PDB entry 8IYK | electron microscopy, 2.95 A resolution | chains J and f of the 42 polymer chains in the assembly

== Chain J ==
Protein: Tip attachment protein J
Source organism: Escherichia phage lambda
Reference sequence: P03749 (TIPJ_LAMBD); numbering as in UniProt (aligned over 1-1132)
Chain sequence (1132 residues; numbered 1 to 1132; the number before each row is that of its first residue):
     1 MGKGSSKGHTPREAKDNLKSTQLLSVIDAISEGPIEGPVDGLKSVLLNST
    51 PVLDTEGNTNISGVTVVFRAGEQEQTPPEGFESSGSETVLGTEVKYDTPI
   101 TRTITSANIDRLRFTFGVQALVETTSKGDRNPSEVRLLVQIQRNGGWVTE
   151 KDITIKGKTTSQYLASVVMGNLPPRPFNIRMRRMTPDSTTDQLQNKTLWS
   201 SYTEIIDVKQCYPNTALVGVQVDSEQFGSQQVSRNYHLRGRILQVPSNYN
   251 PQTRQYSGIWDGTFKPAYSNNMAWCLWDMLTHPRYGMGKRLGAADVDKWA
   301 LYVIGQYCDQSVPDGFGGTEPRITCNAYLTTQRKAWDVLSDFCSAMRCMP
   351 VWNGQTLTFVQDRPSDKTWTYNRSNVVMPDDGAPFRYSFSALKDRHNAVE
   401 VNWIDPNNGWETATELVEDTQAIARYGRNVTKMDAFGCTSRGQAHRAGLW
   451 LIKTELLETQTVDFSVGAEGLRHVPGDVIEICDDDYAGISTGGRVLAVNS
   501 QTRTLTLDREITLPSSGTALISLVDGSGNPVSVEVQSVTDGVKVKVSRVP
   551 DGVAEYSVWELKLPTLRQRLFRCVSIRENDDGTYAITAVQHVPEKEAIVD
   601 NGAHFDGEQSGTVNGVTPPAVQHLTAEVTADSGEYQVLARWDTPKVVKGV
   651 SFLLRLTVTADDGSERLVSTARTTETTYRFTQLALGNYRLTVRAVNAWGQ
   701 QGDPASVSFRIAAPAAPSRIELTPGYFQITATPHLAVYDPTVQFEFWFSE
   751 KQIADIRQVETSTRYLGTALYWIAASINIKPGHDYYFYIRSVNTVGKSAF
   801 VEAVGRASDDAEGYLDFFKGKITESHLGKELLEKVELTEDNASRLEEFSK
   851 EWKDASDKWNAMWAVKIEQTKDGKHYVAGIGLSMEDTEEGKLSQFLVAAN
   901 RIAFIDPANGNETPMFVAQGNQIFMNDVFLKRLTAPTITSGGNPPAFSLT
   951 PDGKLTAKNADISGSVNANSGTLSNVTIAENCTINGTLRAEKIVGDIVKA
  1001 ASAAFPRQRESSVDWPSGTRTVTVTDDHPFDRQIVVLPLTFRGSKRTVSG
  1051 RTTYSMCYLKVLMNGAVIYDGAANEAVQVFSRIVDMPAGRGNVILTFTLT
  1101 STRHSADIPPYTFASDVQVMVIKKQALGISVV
Unresolved in the structure: 862-1132

== Chain f ==
Protein: Tail tip protein L
Source organism: Escherichia phage lambda
Reference sequence: P03738 (TIPL_LAMBD); residues 1-232 here = UniProt positions 1-232
Chain sequence (232 residues; numbered 1 to 232; the number before each row is that of its first residue):
     1 MQDIRQETLNECTRAEQSASVVLWEIDLTEVGGERYFFCNEQNEKGEPVT
    51 WQGRQYQPYPIQGSGFELNGKGTSTRPTLTVSNLYGMVTGMAEDMQSLVG
   101 GTVVRRKVYARFLDAVNFVNGNSYADPEQEVISRWRIEQCSELSAVSASF
   151 VLSTPTETDGAVFPGRIMLANTCTWTYRGDECGYSGPAVADEYDQPTSDI
   201 TKDKCSKCLSGCKFRNNVGNFGGFLSINKLSQ
Curated features (UniProtKB/Swiss-Prot):
  - binding site ([4Fe-4S] cluster): Cys-173, Cys-182, Cys-205, Cys-212

== Chain J / chain f interface ==
Contacting residue pairs - 54 pairs, chain J then chain f:
  Gly-382(J) / Ala-145(f)
  Gly-382(J) / Val-146(f)
  Ala-383(J) / Ser-144(f)
  Arg-386(J) / Glu-142(f)  salt bridge
  Arg-386(J) / Leu-143(f)
  Tyr-387(J) / Glu-142(f)
  Tyr-387(J) / Leu-143(f)  hydrogen bond (backbone-backbone)
  Ser-388(J) / Gln-139(f)
  Ser-388(J) / Ser-141(f)  hydrogen bond (side chain-backbone)
  Phe-389(J) / Ser-97(f)
  Phe-389(J) / Gln-139(f)  hydrogen bond (backbone-side chain)
  Phe-389(J) / Cys-140(f)  hydrogen bond (backbone-backbone)
  Phe-389(J) / Leu-143(f)  hydrophobic
  Ala-391(J) / Glu-138(f)
  Ala-391(J) / Gln-139(f)
  Leu-392(J) / Val-99(f)  hydrophobic
  Leu-392(J) / Glu-138(f)  hydrogen bond (backbone-backbone)
  Lys-393(J) / Arg-76(f)
  Lys-393(J) / Glu-138(f)  salt bridge
  Lys-393(J) / Glu-157(f)  salt bridge
  Arg-395(J) / Gln-96(f)
  Arg-395(J) / Ser-97(f)  hydrogen bond
  Glu-400(J) / Ile-167(f)
  Asn-408(J) / Asn-228(f)  hydrogen bond
  Asn-408(J) / Gln-232(f)  hydrogen bond (backbone-side chain)
  Glu-411(J) / Asn-228(f)
  Glu-411(J) / Ser-231(f)
  Thr-414(J) / Leu-169(f)
  Leu-416(J) / Leu-169(f)  hydrophobic
  Leu-416(J) / Thr-172(f)
  Thr-420(J) / Lys-204(f)  hydrogen bond
  Arg-425(J) / Val-31(f)
  Arg-425(J) / Met-95(f)  hydrogen bond (side chain-backbone)
  Arg-425(J) / Gln-96(f)  hydrogen bond
  Arg-425(J) / Val-99(f)  hydrogen bond (side chain-backbone)
  Tyr-426(J) / Gln-96(f)
  Tyr-426(J) / Val-99(f)  hydrophobic
  Arg-441(J) / Asn-171(f)
  Asp-485(J) / Ala-145(f)
  Tyr-486(J) / Thr-89(f)
  Tyr-486(J) / Glu-93(f)  hydrogen bond
  Asn-601(J) / Tyr-193(f)  hydrogen bond (backbone-side chain)
  Gly-602(J) / Tyr-193(f)
  His-604(J) / Asp-194(f)  salt bridge
  His-604(J) / Cys-208(f)  hydrogen bond (backbone-side chain)
  His-604(J) / Ser-210(f)
  Asp-606(J) / Leu-209(f)
  Asp-606(J) / Ser-210(f)  hydrogen bond
  Asn-614(J) / Lys-229(f)
  Val-616(J) / Lys-229(f)
  Val-616(J) / Gln-232(f)
  Lys-648(J) / Leu-230(f)
  Trp-698(J) / Lys-229(f)
  Trp-698(J) / Gln-232(f)
Also at the interface, not in a pair above, chain J (35 interface residues in all): Phe-385, Ser-390, Gly-409, Ala-603, Phe-605, Val-647
Also at the interface, not in a pair above, chain f (40 interface residues in all): Ala-92, Leu-98, Gly-100, Ile-137, Ser-153, Asp-159, Gly-160

== In short ==
35 residues of chain J face 40 of chain f across their interface; the contacts include 16 hydrogen bonds and 4
salt bridges. Among the polar pairs are Arg-386(J)/Glu-142(f), Lys-393(J)/Glu-138(f) and
Lys-393(J)/Glu-157(f). From UniProt: 4 [4Fe-4S] cluster-binding residues on chain f.
Chain J is Tip attachment protein J and chain f is Tail tip protein L, both from Escherichia phage lambda; the
structure, Tail tip conformation 1 of phage lambda tail, was determined by electron microscopy together with
8IYD, 8IYL, 8JVM and 8KGE from the same study.
